PDB entry 2EKE | X-ray diffraction, 1.90 A resolution | chains A and C

# Chain A
Name: SUMO-conjugating enzyme UBC9
From: Saccharomyces cerevisiae
Notes: EC 6.3.2.19
UniProtKB: P50623 (UBC9_YEAST); residue numbers follow UniProt; this construct covers 1-157
Amino-acid sequence (157 residues; numbered 1 to 157; the number before each row is that of its first residue):
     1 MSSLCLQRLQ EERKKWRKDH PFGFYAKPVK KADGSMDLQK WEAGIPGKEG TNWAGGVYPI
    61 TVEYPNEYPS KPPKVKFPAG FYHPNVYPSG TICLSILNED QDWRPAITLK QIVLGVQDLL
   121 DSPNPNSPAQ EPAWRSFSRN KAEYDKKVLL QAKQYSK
Unresolved in the structure: 1-2, 157
Swiss-Prot annotation at these positions:
  - active site: Cys93 (Glycyl thioester intermediate)
  - modified residue: Ser2 (N-acetylserine)
Reported in the primary citation:
  - catalytic residues: Cys93 (citing earlier work)
  - mutagenesis - R17A, F22A/G23Q/Y25S: abolished growth
  - mutagenesis - F22A/G23Q/Y25S: unchanged binding to Aos1p-Uba2p

# Chain C
Name: Ubiquitin-like protein SMT3
From: Saccharomyces cerevisiae
Notes: engineered mutation(s): thrombin site, Ubiquitin-like
UniProtKB: Q12306 (SMT3_YEAST); residues 1013-1098 here correspond to UniProt positions 13-98 (UniProt number = residue number - 1000)
Amino-acid sequence (106 residues; each row starts with the number of its first residue; note: 900 numbers in that range are skipped by the numbering (no residue carries them; nothing is unmodelled there)):
    93 MGSSHHHHHH SQDPLVPRGS
  1013 EVKPEVKPET HINLKVSDGS SEIFFKIKKT TPLRRLMEAF AKRQGKEMDS LRFLYDGIRI
  1073 QADQTPEDLD MEDNDIIEAH REQIGG
Unresolved in the structure: 93-104, 1096-1098
Sequence notes: initiating methionine (93); cloning artifact (94-96, 103-112); expression tag (97-102)
Swiss-Prot annotation at these positions:
  - cross-link: Gly1098 (Glycyl lysine isopeptide (Gly-Lys) (interchain with K-? in acceptor proteins))

# Chain A / chain C interface
Contacting residue pairs (25; chain A residue first):
  Arg17(A) - Tyr1067(C)  hydrogen bond
  Arg17(A) - Asp1082(C)
  Arg17(A) - Glu1084(C)  salt bridge
  Arg17(A) - Asn1086(C)
  Arg17(A) - Asp1087(C)  salt bridge
  Arg17(A) - Ile1088(C)
  Lys18(A) - Lys1027(C)  hydrogen bond (backbone-side chain)
  Lys18(A) - Asn1086(C)
  Lys18(A) - Ile1088(C)
  Asp19(A) - Ile1088(C)
  His20(A) - Ile1088(C)
  His20(A) - Glu1090(C)  salt bridge
  Pro21(A) - Glu1090(C)
  Phe22(A) - Ser1029(C)
  Phe22(A) - Asp1030(C)
  Phe22(A) - Gly1031(C)
  Phe22(A) - Glu1090(C)
  Phe22(A) - Ala1091(C)
  Phe22(A) - His1092(C)
  Gly23(A) - Glu1090(C)  hydrogen bond (backbone-side chain)
  Phe24(A) - Glu1090(C)
  Tyr25(A) - Asp1068(C)
  Tyr25(A) - Gly1069(C)
  Lys27(A) - Asp1068(C)
  Lys27(A) - Ile1070(C)
Other interface residues (no listed pair), chain A (13 interface residues in all): Trp16, Ala26, Lys30
Interface features reported in the paper:
  - residue pairs: Arg17(A)-Asp1082(C), Arg17(A)-Asp1087(C) (salt bridge), Asp19(A)-Lys1027(C), His20(A)-Glu1090(C), Gly23(A)-Glu1090(C) (backbone contact)
  - interface residues, chain A: Arg17(A), His20(A), Phe22(A), Gly23(A), Tyr25(A), Lys27(A), Lys30(A)
  - hot spots on chain A (mutagenesis) - R17A: decreased binding to Ubiquitin-like protein SMT3 (chain C) (citing earlier work)
  - hot spots on chain A (mutagenesis) - F22A/G23Q/Y25S: abolished binding to Ubiquitin-like protein SMT3 (chain C) (citing earlier work)
  - interface residues, chain C: Asp1030(C), Gly1031(C), Tyr1067(C), Asp1068(C), Gly1069(C), Glu1084(C), Ile1088(C), Glu1090(C), His1092(C)

# Summary
13 residues of chain A and 16 residues of chain C are in contact, with 3 hydrogen bonds and 3 salt bridges.
Among the polar pairs are Arg17(A)-Glu1084(C), Arg17(A)-Asp1087(C) and His20(A)-Glu1090(C). The authors report
contacts between Arg17(A) and Asp1082(C), Asp19(A) and Lys1027(C) and His20(A) and Glu1090(C); a salt bridge
between Arg17(A) and Asp1087(C); a backbone contact between Gly23(A) and Glu1090(C). From the paper: the
catalytic residue Cys93(A); R17A and F22A/G23Q/Y25S of chain A abolish growth.
Here chain A is SUMO-conjugating enzyme UBC9 and chain C is Ubiquitin-like protein SMT3, both from
Saccharomyces cerevisiae. Entry 2EKE (Structure of a SUMO-binding-motif mimic bound to Smt3p-Ubc9p:
conservation of a noncovalent Ubiquitin-like protein-E2 complex as ...) was determined by X-ray diffraction.
